PDB entry 7VDT | electron microscopy, 2.80 A resolution | chains A and J of the 11 polymer chains in the assembly

Chain A:
Molecule: Isoform 2 of Transcription activator BRG1
Source organism: Homo sapiens
Notes: EC 3.6.4.-
UniProt: P51532 (SMCA4_HUMAN), isoform P51532-2; residues 160-1614 here = UniProt positions 160-1614
Amino-acid sequence (1485 residues; each row starts with the number of its first residue):
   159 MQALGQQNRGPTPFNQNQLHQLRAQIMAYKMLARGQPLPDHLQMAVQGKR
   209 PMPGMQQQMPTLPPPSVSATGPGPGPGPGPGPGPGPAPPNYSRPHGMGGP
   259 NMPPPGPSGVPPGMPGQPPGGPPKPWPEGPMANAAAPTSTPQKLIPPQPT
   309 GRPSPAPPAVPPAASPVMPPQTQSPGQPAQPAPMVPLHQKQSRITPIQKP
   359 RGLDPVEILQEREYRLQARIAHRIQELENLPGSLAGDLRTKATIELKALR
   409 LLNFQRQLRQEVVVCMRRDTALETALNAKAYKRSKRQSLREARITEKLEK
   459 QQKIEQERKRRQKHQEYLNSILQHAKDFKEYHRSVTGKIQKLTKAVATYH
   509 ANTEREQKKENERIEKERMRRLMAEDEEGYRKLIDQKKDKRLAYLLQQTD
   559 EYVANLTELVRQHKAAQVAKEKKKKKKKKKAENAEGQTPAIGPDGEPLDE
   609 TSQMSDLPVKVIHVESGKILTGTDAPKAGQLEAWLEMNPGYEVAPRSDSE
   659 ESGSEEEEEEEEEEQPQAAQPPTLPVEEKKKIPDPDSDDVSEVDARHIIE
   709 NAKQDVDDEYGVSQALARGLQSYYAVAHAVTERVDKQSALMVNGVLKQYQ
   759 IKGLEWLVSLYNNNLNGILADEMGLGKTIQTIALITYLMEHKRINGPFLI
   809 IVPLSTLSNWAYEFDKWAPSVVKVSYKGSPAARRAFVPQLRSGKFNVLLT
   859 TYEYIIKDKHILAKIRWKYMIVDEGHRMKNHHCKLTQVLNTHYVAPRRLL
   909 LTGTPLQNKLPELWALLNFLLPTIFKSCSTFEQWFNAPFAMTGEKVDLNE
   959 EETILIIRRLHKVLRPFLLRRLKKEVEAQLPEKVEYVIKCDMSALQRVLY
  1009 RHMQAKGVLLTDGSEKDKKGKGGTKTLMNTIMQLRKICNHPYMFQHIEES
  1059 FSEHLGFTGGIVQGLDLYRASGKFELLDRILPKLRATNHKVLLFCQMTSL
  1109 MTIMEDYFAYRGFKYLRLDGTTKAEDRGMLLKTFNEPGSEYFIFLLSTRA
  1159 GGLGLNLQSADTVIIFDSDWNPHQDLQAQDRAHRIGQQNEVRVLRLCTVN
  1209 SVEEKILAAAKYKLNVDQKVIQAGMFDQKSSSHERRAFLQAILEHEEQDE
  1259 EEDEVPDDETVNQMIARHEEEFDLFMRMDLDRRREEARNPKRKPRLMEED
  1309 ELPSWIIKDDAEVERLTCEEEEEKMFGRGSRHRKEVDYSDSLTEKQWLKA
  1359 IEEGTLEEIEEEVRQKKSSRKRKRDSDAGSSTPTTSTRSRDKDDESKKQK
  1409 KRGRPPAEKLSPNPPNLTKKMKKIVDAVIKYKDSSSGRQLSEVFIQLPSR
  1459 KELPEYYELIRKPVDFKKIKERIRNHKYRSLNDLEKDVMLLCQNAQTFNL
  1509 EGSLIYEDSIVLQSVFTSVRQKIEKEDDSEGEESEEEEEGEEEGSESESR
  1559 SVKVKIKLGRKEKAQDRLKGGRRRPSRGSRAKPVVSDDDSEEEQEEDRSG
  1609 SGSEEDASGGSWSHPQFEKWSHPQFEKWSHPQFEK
Not modelled in the structure: 159-539, 560-730, 1023-1030, 1317-1330, 1350-1643
Sequence notes: initiating methionine (159); expression tag (1615-1643)
Curated features (UniProtKB/Swiss-Prot):
  - motif: Asp881 to His884 (DEGH box)
  - binding site (ATP): Asp779 to Thr786
  - modified residue: Lys188 (N6-acetyllysine), Thr353 (Phosphothreonine), Thr609 (Phosphothreonine), Ser610 (Phosphoserine), Ser613 (Phosphoserine), Lys626 (N6-acetyllysine), Ser695 (Phosphoserine), Ser699 (Phosphoserine)
  - natural variant: Lys546 (deletion: In CSS4), Thr859 (T859M: In CSS4), Arg885 (R885C: In CSS4), Leu921 (L921F: In CSS4), Met1011 (M1011T: In CSS4), Arg1157 (R1157G: In CSS4)
Small-molecule neighbours:
  - ADP (adenosine-5'-diphosphate): Val753, Leu754, Lys755, Gln758, Glu780, Met781, Gly782, Leu783, Gly784, Lys785, Thr786, Ile787, Asn817, Trp825, Asn1164, Gln1166, Arg1192, Ile1193
  - beryllium trifluoride (BEF): Glu780, Met781, Gly782, Lys785, Glu882, Gly1162, Gln1185, Arg1189, Arg1192
What the authors report for this chain:
  - binding site for beryllium trifluoride: Lys785, Arg1189, Arg1192

Chain J:
Molecule: 207-nt DNA strand
Sequence (207 nucleotides; numbered -39 to 167; the number before each row is that of its first residue; numbers below 1 keep their minus sign (DG-39 is residue -39)):
   -39 GTATGGCTGATTATGATCCTCTAGTACTTCTCGACAAGCTTCAGGATGTA
    11 TATATCTGACACGTGCCTGGAGACTAGGGAGTAATCCCCTTGGCGGTTAA
    61 AACGCGGGGGACAGCGCGTACGTGCGTTTAAGCGGTGCTAGAGCTGTCTA
   111 CGACCAATTGAGCGGCCTCGGCACCGGGATTCTCCAGGGCGGCCGCGTAT
   161 AGGGTCC
Not modelled in the structure: -39 to 0, 138-167

Interface between chain A and chain J:
Residue-residue contacts - 28 pairs, chain A then chain J:
  Leu812(A) - DG56(J)  sugar contact
  Leu812(A) - DT57(J)  phosphate contact
  Pro838(A) - DT58(J)  phosphate contact
  Arg841(A) - DT58(J)  salt bridge to the phosphate
  Glu861(A) - DG56(J)  sugar contact
  Tyr862(A) - DT57(J)  hydrogen bond to the phosphate
  Lys865(A) - DT57(J)  hydrogen bond to the phosphate
  Lys865(A) - DT58(J)  salt bridge to the phosphate
  Met1036(A) - DT51(J)  phosphate contact
  Met1036(A) - DG52(J)  phosphate contact
  Asn1037(A) - DT51(J)  hydrogen bond to the base
  Asn1037(A) - DG52(J)  sugar contact
  Met1040(A) - DG52(J)  phosphate contact
  Met1040(A) - DG53(J)  sugar contact
  Lys1044(A) - DG53(J)  salt bridge to the phosphate
  Gln1104(A) - DC54(J)  sugar contact
  Met1105(A) - DC54(J)  phosphate contact
  Thr1106(A) - DC54(J)  hydrogen bond to the phosphate
  Thr1106(A) - DG55(J)  phosphate contact
  Ser1107(A) - DC54(J)  phosphate contact
  Asp1127(A) - DG55(J)  phosphate contact
  Gly1128(A) - DG55(J)  phosphate contact
  Thr1129(A) - DG56(J)  base contact
  Arg1135(A) - DG56(J)  salt bridge to the phosphate
  Ser1155(A) - DG55(J)  hydrogen bond to the phosphate
  Arg1157(A) - DC54(J)  hydrogen bond to the sugar
  Arg1157(A) - DG55(J)  sugar contact
  Ala1158(A) - DG55(J)  hydrogen bond to the phosphate
Other interface residues (no listed pair), chain A (25 interface residues in all): Gly836, His868, Ile869, Ser1349
Other interface residues (no listed pair), chain J (10 interface residues in all): DA10, DG136

In short:
Chain A and chain J form an interface of 25 and 10 residues respectively; the contacts include 7 hydrogen
bonds and 4 salt bridges. Polar pairs include Asn1037(A)-DT51(J), Arg1157(A)-DC54(J) and Tyr862(A)-DT57(J).
Bound to chain A: beryllium trifluoride and ADP. From the paper: a binding site for beryllium trifluoride at
Lys785(A), Arg1189(A) and Arg1192(A).
Chain A is Isoform 2 of Transcription activator BRG1 (Homo sapiens) and chain J is a 207-nt DNA strand; the
structure, The motor-nucleosome module of human chromatin remodeling PBAF-nucleosome complex, was determined
by electron microscopy.
